8ESQ - chains 1 and n of the 58 polymer chains in the assembly; structure by electron microscopy, 2.80 A resolution.

[Chain 1]
Molecule: 3497-nt RNA strand
From: Schizosaccharomyces pombe
Sequence (3497 nucleotides; each row starts with the number of its first residue):
     1 AUUUGACCUC AAAUCAGGUA GGACUACGCG CUGAACUUAA GCAUAUCAAU AAGCGCAGGA
    61 AAAGAAAAUA ACCAUGAUUC CCUCAGUAAC GGCGAGUGAA GCGGGAAAAG CUCAAAUUUG
   121 AAAUCUGGCA ACAUUUCUUU UGUUGUCCGA GUUGUAAUUU CAAGAAGCUG CUUUGAGUGU
   181 AGACGAUCGG UCUAAGUUCC UUGGAACAGG ACGUCAGAGA GGGUGAGAAC CCCGUCUUUG
   241 GUCGAUUGGA UAUGCCAUAU AAAGCGCUUU CGAAGAGUCG AGUUGUUUGG GAAUGCAGCU
   301 CUAAAUGGGU GGUAAAUUUC AUCUAAAGCU AAAUAUUGGC GAGAGACCGA UAGCGAACAA
   361 GUAGAGUGAU CGAAAGAUGA AAAGAACUUU GAAAAGAGAG UUAAAUAGUA CGUGAAAUUG
   421 CUGAAAGGGA AGCAUUGGAA AUCAGUCUUA CCUGGGUGAG AUCAGUAGUC UCUUCGCGAG
   481 ACUAUGCACU CUGAACCUGU GGUAGGUCAG CAUCAGUUUU CGGGGGCGGA AAAAGAAUAA
   541 GGGAAGGUGG CUUUCCGGGU UCUGCCUGGG GAGUGUUUAU AGCCCUUGUU GUAAUACGUC
   601 CACUGGGGAC UGAGGACUGC GGCUUCGUGC CAAGGAUGCU GACAUAAUGG UUUUCAAUGG
   661 CCCGUCUUGA AACACGGACC AAGGAGUCUA GCAUCUAUGC GAGUGUUUGG GUGAUGAAAA
   721 CCCAUCCGCG AAAUGAAAGU GAAUGCAGGU GGGAACGCCC UUGUGGCGUG CACCAUCGAC
   781 CGACCCGGAA GUUUGUCAAU GGAAGGGUUU GAGUAAGAGC AUAGCUGUUG GGACCCGAAA
   841 GAUGGUGAAC UAUGCCUGAA UAGGGUGAAG CCAGAGGAAA CUCUGGUGGA GGCUCGUAGA
   901 GAUUCUGACG UGCAAAUCGA UCUUCAAAUU UGGGUAUAGG GGCGAAAGAC UAAUCGAACC
   961 AUCUAGUAGC UGGUUCCUGC CGAAGUUUCC CUCAGGAUAG CAGAAACUCA GAUCAGUUUU
  1021 AUGAGGUAAA GCGAAUGAUU AGAGGUCUUG GGGAAGGAAU UUCCUCAACC UAUUCUCAAA
  1081 CUUUAAAUAU GUAAGACGCC CUUGUCGCUU AAUUGGACGU GGGCCAUCGA AUGAGAGUUU
  1141 CUAGUGGGCC AUUUUUGGUA AGCAGAACUG GCGAUGCGGG AUGAACCGAA CGUGAGGUUA
  1201 AGGUGCCGGA AUGUACGCUC AUCAGACACC AGAAAAGGUG UUAGUUCAUC UAGACAGCAG
  1261 GACGGUGGCC AUGGAAGUCG GAAUCCGCUA AGGAGUGUGU AACAACUCAC CUGCCGAAUG
  1321 AACUAGCCCU GAAAAUGGAU GGCGCUUAAG CGUACUACCC AUACCUCACC GUCUGGGUUA
  1381 GCUUUGAGAA GCUCAGACGA GUAGGCAGGC GUGGAGGUUU GUGACGAAGC CUUGGGCGUG
  1441 AGCCUGGGUC GAACAGCCUC UAGUGCAGAU CUUGGUGGAA GUAGCAAAUA UUCAAAUGAG
  1501 AACUUUGAAG ACUGAAGUGG GGAAAGGUUC CAUGUGAACA GCAGUUGGAC AUGGGUUAGU
  1561 CGAUCCUAAG AGAUAGGGAA GCUCCGUAUG AAAGUUGCAC GAUUUUUCGU GCCUCCUAUC
  1621 GAAAGGGAAU CCGGUUAAUA UUCCGGAACC AGAAGGUGGA AUCAACACGG CAACGUAAAU
  1681 GAAGUUGGAG ACGUCGGCGG GAGCCCUGGG AAGAGUUCUC UUUUCUUUUU AACAAACCAU
  1741 UGAACCACCC UGAAAUCGGU UUAUCCGGAG CUAGGGUAUG GUGUUUGGAA GAGUUCAGCG
  1801 CCUCAUGCUG AAUCCGGUGC GCUCUCGACG GCCCUUGAAA AUCCAACGGA AGAAUGGACC
  1861 UUCGGGUCCU UGUUUUCACA UCUGGUCGUA CUCAUAACCG CAGCAGGUCU CCAAGGUGAA
  1921 CAGCCUCUAG UUGAUAGAAC AAUGUAGAUA AGGGAAGUCG GCAAAAUGGA UCCGUAACUU
  1981 CGGGAUAAGG AUUGGCUCUA AGGGUUGGGU ACGUUGGGCC UUGGAACCUG AACGGUUGCU
  2041 GGACUGAGCG UGGACCGAUG UCUUUUCUCG CCUUUCGGGG UGAGAAGGGA UGUUGGACCU
  2101 GCUUGGACCU UGGCGGCCGG GAAGUCCUUG GUCGGGCUUU UCUCCUUCUC GGGGAUUAUG
  2161 CUCUUACUGG CGUACGUUUA ACAACCAACU UAGAACUGGU ACGGACAAGG GGAAUCUGAC
  2221 UGUCUAAUUA AAACAUAGCA UUGCGAUGGC CAGAAAGUGG UGUUGACGCA AUGUGAUUUC
  2281 UGCCCAGUGC UCUGAAUGUC AAAGUGAAGA AAUUCAACCA AGCGCGGGUA AACGGCGGGA
  2341 GUAACUAUGA CUCUCUUAAG GUAGCCAAAU GCCUCGUCAU CUAACUAGUG ACGCGCAUGA
  2401 AUGGAUUAAC GAGAUUCCCA CUGUCCCUAU CUACUAUCUA GCGAAACCAC AGCCUGGGGA
  2461 ACGGGCCAGG CAAAAUCAGC GGGGAAAGAA GACCCUGUUG AGCUUGACUC UAGUUUGACA
  2521 UUGUGAAGAG ACAUAGAGGG UGUAGGAUAA GUGGGAGUAU GUUUCGGCAU ACGCCGGUGA
  2581 AAUACCACUA CCUUUAUCGU UUCUUUACUU AAUCAAUGAA GCGGAAUUGG GAUUUAUUUC
  2641 CCAUAUUCUA GCGUUAAAGU UUCUUCGCGA ACUGAUCCGC GUUGAUGACA UUGUCAGGUG
  2701 GGGAGUUUGG CUGGGGCGGC ACAUCUGUUA AAAGAUAACG CAGGUGUCCU AAGGGGGACU
  2761 CAUCGAGAAC AGAAAUCUCG AGUAGAAUAA AAGGGUAAAA GUCCCCUUGA UUUUGAUUUU
  2821 CAGUGUGAAU ACAAACCAUG AAAGUGUGGC CUAUCGAUCC UUUGUUCCCU CGAAAUUUGA
  2881 GGACAGAGGU GCCAGAAAAG UUACCACAGG GAUAACUGGC UUGUGGCAGC CAAGCGUUCA
  2941 UAGCGACGUU GCUUUUUGAU UCUUCGAUGU CGGCUCUUCC UAUCAUACCG AAGCAGAAUU
  3001 CGGUAAGCGU UGGAUUGUUC ACCCACUAAU AGGGAACGUG AGCUGGGUUU AGACCGUCGU
  3061 GAGACAGGUU AGUUUUACCC UACUGAUGAA GUGUCGUCGC AAUGGUAAUU CAACUUAGUA
  3121 CGAGAGGAAC CGUUGAUUCA GAUCAUUGGU AUUUGCGGCU GCCUGACAAG GCAAUGCCGC
  3181 GGAGCUAUCA UCUGCCGGAU AACGGCUGAA CGCCUCUAAG CCAGAAUCCG UGCCAGAAAG
  3241 CGACGAUUUU UUGGUCCGCA UGAUUUAUAU GUAUAAAAAU AGAGGUAGGA CUUGUUCCUA
  3301 CUCUCCUGUA UCGUAGAAGA UGGGCGAUGG UUGAUGAAAC GGAAGUGUUU UAUUGACUUG
  3361 UCCAUGAAAU UCCAUUGAAA UCUUGUGCGG AAUCGAAUCC AUUGCAUACG ACUUUAAUGU
  3421 GGAACGGGGU AUUGUAAGCA GUAGAGUAGC CUUGUUGUUA CGAUCUGCUG AGAUUAAGCC
  3481 UUUGUUCCCA AGAUUUG
Not modelled in the structure: 1-2, 37-47, 92-95, 288-293, 313-318, 446-505, 552-573, 625-627, 736-738, 783-812, 897-928, 991-994, 1026-1087, 1095-1129, 1228-1231, 1486-1489, 1595-1596, 1615-1617, 1740-1745, 1801-1804, 1853-1869, 1894-1908, 1918-1922, 1968-2209, 2215-2414, 2483-2492, 2522-2690, 2708-2896, 2914-2919, 2936-2942, 2954-2969, 3015-3021, 3047-3051, 3066, 3074-3078, 3249-3268, 3290-3297, 3376-3394, 3442-3464
Sequence notes: conflict C1746 (U7796 in 157310483)

[Chain n]
Name: Pescadillo homolog
From: Schizosaccharomyces pombe
UniProt: O60164 (PESC_SCHPO); numbering as in UniProt (aligned over 1-607)
Amino-acid sequence (607 residues; numbered 1 to 607; the number before each row is that of its first residue):
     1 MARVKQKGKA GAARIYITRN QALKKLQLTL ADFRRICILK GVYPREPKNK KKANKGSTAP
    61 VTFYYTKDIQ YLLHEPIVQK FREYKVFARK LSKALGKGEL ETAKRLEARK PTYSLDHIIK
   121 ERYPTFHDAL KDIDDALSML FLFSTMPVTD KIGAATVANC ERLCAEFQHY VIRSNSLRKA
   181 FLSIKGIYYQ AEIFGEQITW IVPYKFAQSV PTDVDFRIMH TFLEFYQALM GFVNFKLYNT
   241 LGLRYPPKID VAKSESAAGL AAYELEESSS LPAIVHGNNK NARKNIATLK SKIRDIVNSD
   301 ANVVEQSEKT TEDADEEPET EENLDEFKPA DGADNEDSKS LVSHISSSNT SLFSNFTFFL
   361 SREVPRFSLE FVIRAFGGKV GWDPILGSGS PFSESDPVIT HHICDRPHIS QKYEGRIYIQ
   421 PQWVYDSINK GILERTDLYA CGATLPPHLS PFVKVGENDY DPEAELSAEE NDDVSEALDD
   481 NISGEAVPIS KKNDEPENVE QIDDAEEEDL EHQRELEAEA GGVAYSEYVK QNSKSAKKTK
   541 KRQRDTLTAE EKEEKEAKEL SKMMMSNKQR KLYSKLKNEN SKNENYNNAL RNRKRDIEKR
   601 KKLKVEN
Not modelled in the structure: 1, 269-348, 464-548, 600-607

[How chain 1 and chain n interact]
Residue-residue contacts (95; chain 1 residue first):
  G5(1) with Ser92(n), phosphate contact; Gly96(n), sugar contact
  A6(1) with Lys93(n), salt bridge to the phosphate; Lys97(n), phosphate contact
  C7(1) with Lys93(n), salt bridge to the phosphate; Lys97(n), salt bridge to the phosphate
  U146(1) with Arg109(n), sugar contact
  C147(1) with Arg109(n), sugar contact
  C148(1) with Lys90(n), hydrogen bond to the phosphate; Arg105(n), salt bridge to the phosphate
  G149(1) with Lys90(n), salt bridge to the phosphate
  U1564(1) with Arg3(n), hydrogen bond to the sugar
  C1565(1) with Arg3(n), sugar contact
  C1598(1) with Gln21(n), hydrogen bond to the phosphate; Lys24(n), salt bridge to the phosphate
  A1599(1) with Asn20(n), hydrogen bond to the phosphate; Gln21(n), hydrogen bond to the phosphate; Lys24(n), salt bridge to the phosphate
  C1600(1) with Arg19(n), salt bridge to the phosphate; Asn20(n), hydrogen bond to the base; Pro60(n), phosphate contact
  G1601(1) with Arg19(n), salt bridge to the phosphate; Leu23(n), base contact; Leu30(n), base contact
  A1602(1) with Asp213(n), hydrogen bond to the base
  U1603(1) with Leu30(n), sugar contact; Ala31(n), sugar contact; Arg34(n), salt bridge to the phosphate; Arg35(n), base contact; Asp215(n), hydrogen bond to the sugar; Arg217(n), hydrogen bond to the sugar; Ile218(n), phosphate contact; Thr221(n), base contact
  U1604(1) with Thr29(n), base contact; Leu30(n), hydrogen bond to the base; Ala31(n), hydrogen bond to the base; Arg217(n), salt bridge to the phosphate
  U1605(1) with Arg217(n), salt bridge to the phosphate
  U1606(1) with Arg35(n), sugar contact; Lys151(n), salt bridge to the phosphate; Arg217(n), salt bridge to the phosphate; His220(n), hydrogen bond to the base; Thr221(n), base contact; Glu224(n), base contact
  U1607(1) with Tyr84(n), phosphate contact; Lys85(n), sugar contact; Ala88(n), base contact; Arg89(n), base contact; Ser92(n), hydrogen bond to the base
  C1608(1) with Leu23(n), base contact; Leu28(n), base contact; Thr29(n), base contact; Leu30(n), base contact; Asp32(n), phosphate contact; Lys85(n), salt bridge to the phosphate
  A1628(1) with Ala2(n), hydrogen bond to the base; Val4(n), base contact
  A1651(1) with Val4(n), sugar contact; Lys5(n), hydrogen bond to the sugar
  G1652(1) with Lys5(n), sugar contact; Gln6(n), sugar contact
  A1653(1) with Lys7(n), phosphate contact; Gly8(n), hydrogen bond to the phosphate; Ala10(n), sugar contact; Gly11(n), phosphate contact; Lys52(n), salt bridge to the phosphate
  A1654(1) with Ala10(n), phosphate contact; Gly11(n), phosphate contact; Ala12(n), hydrogen bond to the phosphate; Lys52(n), phosphate contact
  G1655(1) with Lys48(n), phosphate contact
  G1656(1) with Lys48(n), salt bridge to the phosphate
  G1658(1) with Ser566(n), hydrogen bond to the phosphate
  G1659(1) with Met565(n), phosphate contact; Ser566(n), phosphate contact
  G1681(1) with Lys51(n), salt bridge to the phosphate; Thr58(n), sugar contact
  A1682(1) with Ser57(n), sugar contact; Thr58(n), sugar contact; Ala59(n), sugar contact
  C1843(1) with Gln6(n), phosphate contact
  A1850(1) with Thr58(n), base contact; Ala59(n), base contact
  A1851(1) with Pro60(n), sugar contact
  U1870(1) with Lys571(n), sugar contact; Ser574(n), hydrogen bond to the sugar; Lys575(n), hydrogen bond to the sugar
  U1871(1) with Lys571(n), phosphate contact; Leu572(n), phosphate contact; Lys575(n), hydrogen bond to the sugar
  U1874(1) with Lys50(n), phosphate contact
  U1875(1) with Lys51(n), phosphate contact
  G1884(1) with Ala2(n), sugar contact
  G1885(1) with Ala2(n), hydrogen bond to the base
  U1886(1) with Ala2(n), base contact
Also at the interface, not in a pair above, chain 1 (46 interface residues in all): G1597, U1657, U1680, U1842, U1883
Also at the interface, not in a pair above, chain n (62 interface residues in all): Ala13, Thr18, Ile38, Asn49, Val61, Val214, Asn567

[In short]
Chain 1 and chain n form an interface of 46 and 62 residues respectively, with 22 hydrogen bonds and 18 salt
bridges. Polar contacts include C1600(1)-Asn20(n), A1602(1)-Asp213(n) and U1604(1)-Leu30(n).
Chain 1 is a 3497-nt RNA strand and chain n is Pescadillo homolog, both from Schizosaccharomyces pombe; the
structure, Ytm1 associated nascent 60S ribosome State 2, was determined by electron microscopy together with
8ESR, 8ETC, 8ETG, 8ETH, 8ETI, 8ETJ and 3 further entries from the same study.
